4TYI - chain A; structure by X-ray diffraction, 3.40 A resolution.

# Chain A
Protein: Fibroblast growth factor receptor 4
Source organism: Homo sapiens
Notes: EC 2.7.10.1
UniProtKB: P22455 (FGFR4_HUMAN); residues 447-753 here = UniProt positions 447-753
Amino-acid sequence (311 residues; row label = number of the first residue in the row):
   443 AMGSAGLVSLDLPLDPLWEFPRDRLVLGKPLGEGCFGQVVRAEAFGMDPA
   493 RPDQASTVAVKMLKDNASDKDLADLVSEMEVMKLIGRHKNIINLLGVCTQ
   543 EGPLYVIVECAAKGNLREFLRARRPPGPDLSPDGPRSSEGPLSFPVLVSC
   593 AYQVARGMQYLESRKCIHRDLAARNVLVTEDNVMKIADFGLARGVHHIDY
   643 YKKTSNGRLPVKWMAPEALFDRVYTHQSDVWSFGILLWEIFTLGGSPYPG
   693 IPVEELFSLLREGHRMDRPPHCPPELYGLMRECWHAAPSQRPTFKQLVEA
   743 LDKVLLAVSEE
Not modelled in the structure: 443-445, 569-582, 637-650, 751-753
Differences from the reference sequence: expression tag (443-446)
Small-molecule neighbours: Dovitinib (38O; 4-amino-5-fluoro-3-[5-(4-methylpiperazin-1-yl)-1H-benzimidazol-2-yl]quinolin-2(1H)-one): L473, V481, A501, I534, V550, E551, C552, A553, A554, K555, G556, L619, A629, D630
UniProt features mapped onto this chain:
  - active site: D612 (Proton acceptor)
  - binding site (ATP): L473 to V481, K503
  - modified residue: S573 (Phosphoserine), Y642 (Phosphotyrosine), Y643 (Phosphotyrosine)
  - natural variant: V550 (V550M: In breast pleomorphic lobular sample), P712 (P712T: In a lung adenocarcinoma sample)
  - mutagenesis: K503 (K503R: Loss of kinase activity)
Reported in the primary citation:
  - binding site for Dovitinib: V481, V550, C552, A553, L619
  - post-translational modification sites: Y642, Y643 (citing earlier work)
  - mutagenesis - V550E: decreased stability
  - disease-associated variants - R616G, E681K: decreased catalytic activity (proposed by the authors, not directly observed)
  - disease-associated variants - N535K, V550E: increased signaling (citing earlier work)

# Overview
Ligands of chain A: Dovitinib. Curated annotation (UniProt) lists active-site residue D612, 10 ATP-binding
residues and one mutagenesis site. The paper reports a binding site for Dovitinib at V481, V550 and C552 among
others; R616G and E681K reduce catalytic activity; 4 substitutions were tested in all.
Chain A is Fibroblast growth factor receptor 4 (Homo sapiens); the structure, Structural analysis of the human
Fibroblast Growth Factor Receptor 4, was determined by X-ray diffraction, deposited together with 4TYE, 4TYG
and 4TYJ.
